7CR6 - chains A and H of the 8 polymer chains in the assembly; structure by X-ray diffraction, 3.72 A resolution.

== Chain A ==
Protein: CRISPR-associated endonuclease Cas1
From: Synechocystis sp. (strain PCC 6803 / Kazusa)
Notes: EC 3.1.-.-
Reference sequence: Q6ZEI2 (Q6ZEI2_SYNY3); residue numbers follow UniProt; this construct covers 1-325
Chain sequence (336 residues; numbered -10 to 325; the number before each row is that of its first residue; numbers below 1 keep their minus sign (Gly-10 is residue -10)):
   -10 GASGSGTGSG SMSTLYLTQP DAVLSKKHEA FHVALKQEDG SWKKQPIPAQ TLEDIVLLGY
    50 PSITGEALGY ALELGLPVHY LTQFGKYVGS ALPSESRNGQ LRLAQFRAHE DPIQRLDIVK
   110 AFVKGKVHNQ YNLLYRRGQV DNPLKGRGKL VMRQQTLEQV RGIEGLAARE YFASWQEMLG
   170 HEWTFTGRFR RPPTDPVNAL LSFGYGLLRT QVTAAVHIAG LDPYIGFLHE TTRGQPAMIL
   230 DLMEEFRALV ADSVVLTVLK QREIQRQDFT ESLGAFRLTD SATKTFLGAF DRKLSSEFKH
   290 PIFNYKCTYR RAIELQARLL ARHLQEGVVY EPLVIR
Unresolved in the structure: -10 to 1, 130-131
Differences from the reference sequence: expression tag (-10 to 0)
Reported in the primary citation:
  - binding site for the 36-nt DNA strand: Asp10, Lys15, Lys16, His17, Gln72, Phe73, Lys75, Arg180, Arg198
  - mutagenesis - K75D, R179D, R180D, R198D, R222D: decreased binding to ssDNA

== Chain H ==
Molecule: 36-nt DNA strand
Sequence (36 nucleotides; row label = number of the first residue in the row):
     1 TTTTTTTGAA AGCGACCGCC AGGGGCACAT TTTTTT
Unresolved in the structure: 1-7, 33-36

== How chain A and chain H interact ==
Pairs across the interface (10):
  Val12(A) - DA9(H)  phosphate contact
  Ser14(A) - DA10(H)  phosphate contact
  Lys15(A) - DA10(H)  hydrogen bond to the phosphate
  Lys15(A) - DA11(H)  salt bridge to the phosphate
  Lys16(A) - DA11(H)  phosphate contact
  His17(A) - DA11(H)  hydrogen bond to the phosphate
  His17(A) - DG12(H)  phosphate contact
  Thr53(A) - DA9(H)  phosphate contact
  Thr53(A) - DA10(H)  hydrogen bond to the phosphate
  Glu55(A) - DA10(H)  sugar contact
Other interface residues (no listed pair), chain A (8 interface residues in all): Leu13

== Overview ==
Chain A and chain H form an interface of 8 and 4 residues respectively; the contacts include 3 hydrogen bonds
and 1 salt bridge. Polar pairs include Lys15(A)-DA10(H), His17(A)-DA11(H) and Thr53(A)-DA10(H). From the
paper: a binding site for the 36-nt DNA strand at Asp10(A), Lys15(A) and Lys16(A) among others; K75D, R179D
and R180D of chain A, among others, reduce binding to ssDNA; 5 substitutions were tested in all.
Here chain A is CRISPR-associated endonuclease Cas1 (Synechocystis sp. (strain PCC 6803 / Kazusa)) and chain H
is a 36-nt DNA strand. Entry 7CR6 (Synechocystis Cas1-Cas2/prespacer binary complex) was determined by X-ray
diffraction together with 7CR8 from the same study.
